4X7C - chains A and C of the 4 polymer chains in the assembly; structure by X-ray diffraction, 2.00 A resolution.

# Chain A
Protein: VP1
Source organism: Norovirus Hu/GII-4/Saga1/2006/JP
UniProt: B5BTR4 (B5BTR4_9CALI); numbering as in UniProt (aligned over 225-530)
Chain sequence (307 residues; row label = number of the first residue in the row):
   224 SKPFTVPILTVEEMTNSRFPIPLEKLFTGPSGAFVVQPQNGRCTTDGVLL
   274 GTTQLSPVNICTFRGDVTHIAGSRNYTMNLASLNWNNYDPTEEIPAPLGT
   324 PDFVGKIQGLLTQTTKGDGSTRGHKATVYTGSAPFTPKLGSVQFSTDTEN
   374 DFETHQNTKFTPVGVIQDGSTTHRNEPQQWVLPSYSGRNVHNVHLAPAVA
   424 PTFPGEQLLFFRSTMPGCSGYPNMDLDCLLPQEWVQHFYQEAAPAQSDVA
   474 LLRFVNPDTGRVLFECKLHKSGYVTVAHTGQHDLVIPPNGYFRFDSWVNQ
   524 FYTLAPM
Construct notes: expression tag (224)

# Chain C
Protein: Nano-85 Nanobody
Source organism: Vicugna pacos
Notes: fragment: vhh; antibody fragment or engineered binder
Chain sequence (126 residues; row label = number of the first residue in the row):
     1 DVQLVESGGGLVQPGGSLRLSCAASGSIFSIYAMGWYRQAPGKQRELVAS
    51 ISSGGGTNYADSVKGRFTISGDNAKNTVYLQMNSLKPEDTAVYYCKREDY
   101 SAYAPPSGSRGRGTQVTVSSHHHHHH
Unresolved in the structure: 72-74, 120-126
Cystine bridges: C22-C95

# How chain A and chain C interact
Pairs across the interface (44; chain A residue first):
  F426(A) - N58(C)
  Q469(A) - A104(C)
  Q469(A) - P105(C)
  Q469(A) - P106(C)
  S470(A) - P106(C)
  L474(A) - I31(C)  hydrophobic
  R476(A) - I31(C)
  F517(A) - A102(C)
  D518(A) - I31(C)
  D518(A) - A102(C)
  S519(A) - I31(C)
  S519(A) - Y100(C)
  S519(A) - S101(C)  hydrogen bond (side chain-backbone)
  S519(A) - A102(C)
  W520(A) - Y100(C)
  W520(A) - S101(C)  hydrogen bond (backbone-backbone)
  W520(A) - A102(C)
  W520(A) - A104(C)
  W520(A) - P106(C)
  V521(A) - Y100(C)  hydrophobic
  N522(A) - E98(C)  hydrogen bond
  N522(A) - Y100(C)  hydrogen bond
  N522(A) - P106(C)
  F524(A) - A33(C)
  F524(A) - M34(C)
  F524(A) - G35(C)
  F524(A) - Y37(C)
  F524(A) - S50(C)
  F524(A) - S52(C)
  F524(A) - K96(C)
  F524(A) - E98(C)
  F524(A) - Y100(C)
  Y525(A) - I31(C)  hydrophobic
  Y525(A) - Y32(C)
  Y525(A) - S52(C)
  Y525(A) - S53(C)
  Y525(A) - G54(C)  hydrogen bond (side chain-backbone)
  Y525(A) - Y100(C)  hydrogen bond (backbone-side chain)
  T526(A) - S52(C)  hydrogen bond (backbone-side chain)
  T526(A) - G56(C)
  T526(A) - T57(C)
  T526(A) - N58(C)
  L527(A) - G56(C)
  A528(A) - G54(C)
Also at the interface, not in a pair above, chain A (18 interface residues in all): P226, E488
Also at the interface, not in a pair above, chain C (23 interface residues in all): L47, Y103
The authors on this interface:
  - epitope / paratope residues, chain A: W520(A), V521(A), N522(A), F524(A), Y525(A), T526(A)

# Summary
The interface between chain A and chain C involves 18 residues on one side and 23 on the other; the contacts
include 7 hydrogen bonds. Polar contacts include S519(A)-S101(C), N522(A)-E98(C) and N522(A)-Y100(C). The
paper reports epitope/paratope residues W520(A), V521(A) and N522(A) among others.
Chain A is VP1 (Norovirus Hu/GII-4/Saga1/2006/JP) and chain C is Nano-85 Nanobody (Vicugna pacos); the
structure, Crystal structure of Saga-2006 GII.4 P domain in complex with Nano-85, was determined by X-ray
diffraction, deposited together with 4X7D, 4X7E and 4X7F.
